Entry 9DMT (electron microscopy, 2.18 A resolution); this record covers chains C and B of the 7 polymer chains in the assembly.

[Chain C]
Molecule: Acetylcholine receptor subunit alpha
From: Homo sapiens
UniProt: P02708 (ACHA_HUMAN); residues -19 to 437 here correspond to UniProt positions 1-457 (UniProt number = residue number + 20)
Sequence (457 residues; numbered -19 to 437; the number before each row is that of its first residue; numbers below 1 keep their minus sign (Met-19 is residue -19)):
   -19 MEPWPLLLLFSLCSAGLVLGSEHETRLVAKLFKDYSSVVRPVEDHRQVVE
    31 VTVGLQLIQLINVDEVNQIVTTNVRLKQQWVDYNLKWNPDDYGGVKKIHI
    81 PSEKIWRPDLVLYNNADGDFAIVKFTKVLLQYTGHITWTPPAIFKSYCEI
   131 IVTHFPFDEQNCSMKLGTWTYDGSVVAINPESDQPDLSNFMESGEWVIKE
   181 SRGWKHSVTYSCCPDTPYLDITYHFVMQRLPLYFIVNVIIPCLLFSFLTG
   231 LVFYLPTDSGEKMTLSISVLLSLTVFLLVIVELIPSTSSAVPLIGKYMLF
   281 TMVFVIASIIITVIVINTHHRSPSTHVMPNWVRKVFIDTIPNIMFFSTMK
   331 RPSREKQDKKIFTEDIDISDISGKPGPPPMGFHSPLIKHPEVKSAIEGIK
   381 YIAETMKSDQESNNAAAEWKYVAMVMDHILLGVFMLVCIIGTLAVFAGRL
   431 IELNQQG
Not modelled in the structure: -19 to 0, 331-365, 437
Curated features (UniProtKB/Swiss-Prot):
  - glycosylation: Asn141 (N-linked (GlcNAc...) asparagine)
Disulfide bonds: Cys128-Cys142
Glycans and other covalent adducts: glycan linked to Asn141

[Chain B]
Molecule: Acetylcholine receptor subunit epsilon
From: Homo sapiens
UniProt: Q04844 (ACHE_HUMAN); residues -19 to 473 here correspond to UniProt positions 1-493 (UniProt number = residue number + 20)
Sequence (493 residues; row label = number of the first residue in the row; numbers below 1 keep their minus sign (Met-19 is residue -19)):
   -19 MARAPLGVLLLLGLLGRGVGKNEELRLYHHLFNNYDPGSRPVREPEDTVT
    31 ISLKVTLTNLISLNEKEETLTTSVWIGIDWQDYRLNYSKDDFGGIETLRV
    81 PSELVWLPEIVLENNIDGQFGVAYDANVLVYEGGSVTWLPPAIYRSVCAV
   131 EVTYFPFDWQNCSLIFRSQTYNAEEVEFTFAVDNDGKTINKIDIDTEAYT
   181 ENGEWAIDFCPGVIRRHHGGATDGPGETDVIYSLIIRRKPLFYVINIIVP
   231 CVLISGLVLLAYFLPAQAGGQKCTVSINVLLAQTVFLFLIAQKIPETSLS
   281 VPLLGRFLIFVMVVATLIVMNCVIVLNVSQRTPTTHAMSPRLRHVLLELL
   331 PRLLGSPPPPEAPRAASPPRRASSVGLLLRAEELILKKPRSELVFEGQRH
   381 RQGTWTAAFCQSLGAAAPEVRCCVDAVNFVAESTRDQEATGEEVSDWVRM
   431 GNALDNICFWAALVLFSVGSSLIFLGAYFNRVPDLPYAPCIQP
Not modelled in the structure: -19 to 0, 335-396
Curated features (UniProtKB/Swiss-Prot):
  - glycosylation (N-linked (GlcNAc...) asparagine): Asn66, Asn141
Disulfide bonds: Cys128-Cys142, Cys190-Cys470
Glycans and other covalent adducts: N-acetylglucosamine (NAG) linked to Asn66, Asn141

[How chain C and chain B interact]
Contacting residue pairs (102):
  Ser1(C) - Arg20(B)  hydrogen bond (side chain-backbone)
  Ser1(C) - Val22(B)  hydrogen bond (backbone-backbone)
  Ser1(C) - Arg23(B)
  Ser1(C) - Tyr63(B)  hydrogen bond
  Ser1(C) - Arg64(B)
  Glu4(C) - Gly18(B)
  Glu4(C) - Ser19(B)  hydrogen bond
  Thr5(C) - Asp16(B)  hydrogen bond
  Thr5(C) - Ser19(B)  hydrogen bond
  Gln39(C) - Val127(B)
  Arg55(C) - Glu93(B)  salt bridge
  Arg55(C) - Phe100(B)
  Gly73(C) - Pro25(B)
  Val75(C) - Pro25(B)  hydrophobic
  Lys77(C) - Asn152(B)
  Lys77(C) - Glu155(B)
  His79(C) - Thr150(B)
  His79(C) - Tyr151(B)
  His79(C) - Glu155(B)  salt bridge
  Lys104(C) - Gly98(B)  hydrogen bond (side chain-backbone)
  Thr106(C) - Gln149(B)
  Lys107(C) - Glu89(B)  salt bridge
  Pro121(C) - Phe100(B)  hydrophobic
  Ile123(C) - Ile96(B)
  Ile123(C) - Asp97(B)
  Ile123(C) - Gly98(B)
  Glu172(C) - Leu279(B)
  Gly174(C) - Thr277(B)
  Gly174(C) - Ser278(B)  hydrogen bond (backbone-backbone)
  Gly174(C) - Leu279(B)
  Glu175(C) - Glu276(B)
  Leu210(C) - Ser278(B)  hydrogen bond (backbone-side chain)
  Leu210(C) - Leu279(B)  hydrophobic
  Leu212(C) - Ser278(B)
  Leu212(C) - Val281(B)  hydrophobic
  Tyr213(C) - Ile274(B)  hydrophobic
  Tyr213(C) - Pro275(B)
  Tyr213(C) - Glu276(B)
  Tyr213(C) - Thr277(B)
  Tyr213(C) - Ser278(B)  hydrogen bond (backbone-side chain)
  Val216(C) - Val281(B)  hydrophobic
  Val216(C) - Ile289(B)
  Asn217(C) - Ile274(B)
  Ile220(C) - Ile289(B)  hydrophobic
  Pro221(C) - Leu267(B)  hydrophobic
  Leu224(C) - Met292(B)  hydrophobic
  Leu224(C) - Thr296(B)
  Phe225(C) - Thr264(B)
  Phe227(C) - Thr296(B)
  Phe227(C) - Met300(B)  hydrophobic
  Leu228(C) - Leu260(B)  hydrophobic
  Leu228(C) - Thr296(B)
  Leu228(C) - Val299(B)  hydrophobic
  Leu231(C) - Met300(B)  hydrophobic
  Leu231(C) - Val303(B)
  Tyr234(C) - Val303(B)  hydrophobic
  Tyr234(C) - Asn307(B)  hydrogen bond (backbone-side chain)
  Tyr234(C) - Arg311(B)  hydrogen bond
  Leu235(C) - Val303(B)
  Leu235(C) - Leu306(B)  hydrophobic
  Pro236(C) - Leu306(B)
  Pro236(C) - Asn307(B)
  Asp238(C) - Ala248(B)
  Asp238(C) - Gln310(B)
  Ser239(C) - Ala248(B)
  Ser239(C) - Gln310(B)
  Glu241(C) - Gln251(B)
  Glu241(C) - Lys252(B)  hydrogen bond (side chain-backbone)
  Glu241(C) - Cys253(B)  hydrogen bond (side chain-backbone)
  Glu241(C) - Thr254(B)  hydrogen bond
  Thr244(C) - Thr254(B)
  Leu245(C) - Ile257(B)  hydrophobic
  Leu245(C) - Val299(B)  hydrophobic
  Ser248(C) - Ile257(B)
  Ser248(C) - Asn258(B)
  Val249(C) - Ile257(B)  hydrophobic
  Leu251(C) - Leu261(B)
  Ser252(C) - Leu261(B)
  Ser252(C) - Thr264(B)
  Phe256(C) - Thr264(B)
  Phe256(C) - Leu267(B)  hydrophobic
  Leu258(C) - Phe268(B)  hydrophobic
  Val259(C) - Phe268(B)  hydrophobic
  Glu262(C) - Phe268(B)
  Ser327(C) - Ala317(B)  hydrogen bond (backbone-backbone)
  Thr328(C) - Thr315(B)
  Thr328(C) - His316(B)
  Met329(C) - Pro313(B)
  Met329(C) - Thr315(B)  hydrogen bond (backbone-backbone)
  Ile367(C) - Glu399(B)
  Ile376(C) - Glu399(B)
  Ile376(C) - Cys403(B)  hydrophobic
  Ile379(C) - Ala406(B)  hydrophobic
  Lys380(C) - Cys402(B)
  Ala383(C) - Ala406(B)  hydrophobic
  Ala383(C) - Phe409(B)
  Met386(C) - Val410(B)  hydrophobic
  Met386(C) - Ser413(B)
  Lys387(C) - Phe409(B)
  Gln390(C) - Phe409(B)
  Gln390(C) - Ser413(B)  hydrogen bond
  Met404(C) - His316(B)
Other interface residues (no listed pair), chain C (67 interface residues in all): Ile41, Asn53, Met171, Ser173, Pro211, Val255, Lys330, Ile382, Ala397, Tyr401
Other interface residues (no listed pair), chain B (72 interface residues in all): Asn94, Asn95, Gln99, Gln247, Val265, Ala271, Ser280, Val293, Ile304, Thr314, Val407

[Overview]
Chain C and chain B form an interface of 67 and 72 residues respectively, with 18 hydrogen bonds and 3 salt
bridges. Polar pairs include Arg55(C)-Glu93(B), His79(C)-Glu155(B) and Lys107(C)-Glu89(B). N-acetylglucosamine
is covalently linked to Asn66(B) and Asn141(B).
Here chain C is Acetylcholine receptor subunit alpha and chain B is Acetylcholine receptor subunit epsilon,
both from Homo sapiens. Entry 9DMT (Human muscle nAChR with fab7-bound) was determined by electron microscopy
(same publication as 9DMG, 9DMH, 9DMJ, 9DMK, 9DML, 9DMQ and 9DMS).
